Entry 4G72 (X-ray diffraction, 3.19 A resolution); this record covers chains B and C of the 3 polymer chains in the assembly.

# Chain B
Molecule: Cytochrome c oxidase subunit 2
Organism: Thermus thermophilus
Notes: EC 1.9.3.1
Reference sequence: Q5SJ80 (COX2_THET8); numbering as in UniProt (aligned over 1-168)
Sequence (168 residues; row label = number of the first residue in the row):
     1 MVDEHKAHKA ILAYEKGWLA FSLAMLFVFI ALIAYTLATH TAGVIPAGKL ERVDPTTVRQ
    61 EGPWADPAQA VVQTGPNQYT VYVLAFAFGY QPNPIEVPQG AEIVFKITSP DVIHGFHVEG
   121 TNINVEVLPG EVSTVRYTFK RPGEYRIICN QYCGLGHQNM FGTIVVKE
Unresolved in the structure: 1-2
Swiss-Prot annotation at these positions:
  - binding site (Cu cation): H114, C149, C153, H157
Ion coordination: dinuclear copper ion: H114, C149, Q151, C153, H157, M160

# Chain C
Molecule: Cytochrome c oxidase polypeptide 2A
Organism: Thermus thermophilus
Notes: EC 1.9.3.1
Reference sequence: P82543 (COXA_THET8); residues 1-34 here = UniProt positions 1-34
Sequence (34 residues; row label = number of the first residue in the row):
     1 MEEKPKGALA VILVLTLTIL VFWLGVYAVF FARG
Unresolved in the structure: 1-3
Swiss-Prot annotation at these positions:
  - modified residue: M1 (N-formylmethionine)

# Chain B / chain C interface
Contacting residue pairs (32):
  I11(B) with P5(C), hydrophobic
  Y14(B) with K4(C); P5(C); L9(C), hydrophobic
  W18(B) with I12(C), hydrophobic; L15(C), hydrophobic; T16(C)
  F21(B) with T16(C)
  M25(B) with T16(C); L20(C), hydrophobic
  F29(B) with I19(C), hydrophobic; L20(C), hydrophobic; W23(C), hydrophobic
  L32(B) with W23(C), hydrophobic; Y27(C), hydrogen bond (backbone-side chain)
  I33(B) with W23(C), hydrophobic
  Y35(B) with Y27(C); F31(C), hydrophobic
  T36(B) with Y27(C); F31(C)
  H40(B) with G34(C)
  T41(B) with F30(C); F31(C); G34(C)
  G120(B) with R33(C)
  T121(B) with R33(C)
  N122(B) with F30(C), hydrogen bond (side chain-backbone); R33(C), hydrogen bond (backbone-backbone); G34(C)
  Y137(B) with R33(C), hydrogen bond (side chain-backbone); G34(C)
  K140(B) with G34(C)
Also at the interface, not in a pair above, chain B (18 interface residues in all): A10

# Overview
Chain B and chain C form an interface of 18 and 14 residues respectively; the contacts include 4 hydrogen
bonds. Polar pairs include L32(B)-Y27(C), N122(B)-F30(C) and Y137(B)-R33(C). Curated annotation (UniProt)
lists 4 Cu cation-binding residues on chain B.
Here chain B is Cytochrome c oxidase subunit 2 and chain C is Cytochrome c oxidase polypeptide 2A, both from
Thermus thermophilus. Entry 4G72 (Structure of Recombinant Cytochrome ba3 Oxidase mutant V236M from Thermus
thermophilus) was determined by X-ray diffraction.
